Entry 5MTD (X-ray diffraction, 1.50 A resolution); this record covers chain A.

== Chain A ==
Name: Putative uncharacterized protein orf60T
Source organism: Vibrio phage VP16T
UniProtKB: Q6VT21 (Q6VT21_9CAUD); numbering as in UniProt (aligned over 1-137)
Chain sequence (137 residues; row label = number of the first residue in the row):
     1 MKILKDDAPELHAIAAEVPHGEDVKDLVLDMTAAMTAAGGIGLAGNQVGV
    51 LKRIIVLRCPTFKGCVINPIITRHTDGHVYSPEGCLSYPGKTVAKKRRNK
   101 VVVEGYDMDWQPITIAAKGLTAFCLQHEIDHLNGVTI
Cystine bridges: Cys59-Cys124
Ion coordination: Ni2+ site 1: Met1 (shared with 1 residue of chain B); Ni2+ site 2: His12 (shared with 2 residues of chain B); Ni2+ site 3: His74 (shared with 1 residue of chain B); Zn2+: Cys85, His127, His131

== In short ==
Cys85, His127 and His131 coordinate Zn2+.
Chain A is Putative uncharacterized protein orf60T (Vibrio phage VP16T); the structure, Crystal structure of
PDF from the Vibrio parahaemolyticus bacteriophage VP16T - crystal form II, was determined by X-ray
diffraction (same publication as 5MTC).
